Entry 8SKZ (electron microscopy, 3.50 A resolution); this record covers chains D and K of the 11 polymer chains in the assembly.

[Chain D]
Molecule: Histone H2B 1.1
Source organism: Xenopus laevis
UniProt: P02281 (H2B11_XENLA); residues 1-122 here correspond to UniProt positions 5-126 (UniProt number = residue number + 4)
Sequence (123 residues; numbered 0 to 122; the number before each row is that of its first residue; numbering starts at 0):
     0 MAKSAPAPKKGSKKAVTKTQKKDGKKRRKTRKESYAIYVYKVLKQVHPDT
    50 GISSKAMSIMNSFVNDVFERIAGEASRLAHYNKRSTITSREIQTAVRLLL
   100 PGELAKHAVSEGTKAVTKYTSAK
Disordered / not traced: 0-26, 122
Construct notes: initiating methionine (0); engineered mutation Thr29 (Ser33 in P02281)
Curated features (UniProtKB/Swiss-Prot):
  - modified residue: Lys2 (N6-acetyllysine), Lys9 (N6-acetyllysine), Ser11 (Phosphoserine), Lys12 (N6-acetyllysine), Lys17 (N6-acetyllysine)
  - glycosylation: Ser109 (O-linked (GlcNAc) serine)
  - cross-link: Lys117 (Glycyl lysine isopeptide (Lys-Gly) (interchain with G-Cter in ubiquitin))

[Chain K]
Molecule: 192-nt DNA strand
Sequence (192 nucleotides; numbered 7 to 198; the number before each row is that of its first residue):
     7 CTGTTCAATACATGCACAGGATGTATATATCTGACACGTGCCTGGAGACT
    57 AGGGAGTAATCCCCTTGGCGGTTAAAACGCGGGGGACAGCGCGTACGTGC
   107 GTTTAAGCGGTGCTAGAGCTGTCTACGACCAATTGAGCGGCCTCGGCACC
   157 GGGATTCTCCAGAGGCCTATTGGATTGGAAGTACAGGTTTTC
Disordered / not traced: 7-16, 175-198

[Chain D / chain K interface]
Pairs across the interface - 9 pairs, chain D then chain K:
  Thr29(D) - DC125(K)  phosphate contact
  Tyr39(D) - DA42(K)  sugar contact
  Gly50(D) - DA42(K)  phosphate contact
  Ile51(D) - DC41(K)  phosphate contact
  Ser52(D) - DC41(K)  hydrogen bond to the phosphate
  Ser53(D) - DC41(K)  phosphate contact
  Arg83(D) - DG62(K)  salt bridge to the phosphate
  Ser84(D) - DA61(K)  hydrogen bond to the phosphate
  Thr85(D) - DA61(K)  hydrogen bond to the phosphate
Other interface residues (no listed pair), chain D (10 interface residues in all): Lys82
Other interface residues (no listed pair), chain K (6 interface residues in all): DG60

[In short]
10 residues of chain D face 6 of chain K across their interface; the contacts include 3 hydrogen bonds and 1
salt bridge. Polar pairs include Ser52(D)-DC41(K), Ser84(D)-DA61(K) and Thr85(D)-DA61(K).
Chain D is Histone H2B 1.1 (Xenopus laevis) and chain K is a 192-nt DNA strand; the structure, Cryo-EM
structure of DDM1-HELLS chimera bound to the nucleosome, was determined by electron microscopy.
